Entry 6SWH (X-ray diffraction, 2.80 A resolution); this record covers chains B and C of the 3 polymer chains in the assembly.

[Chain B]
Protein: Fimbrin-like protein FimI
From: Escherichia coli (strain K12)
Reference sequence: P39264 (FIMI_ECOLI); residues 1-160 here correspond to UniProt positions 20-179 (UniProt number = residue number + 19)
Amino-acid sequence (160 residues; numbered 1 to 160; the number before each row is that of its first residue):
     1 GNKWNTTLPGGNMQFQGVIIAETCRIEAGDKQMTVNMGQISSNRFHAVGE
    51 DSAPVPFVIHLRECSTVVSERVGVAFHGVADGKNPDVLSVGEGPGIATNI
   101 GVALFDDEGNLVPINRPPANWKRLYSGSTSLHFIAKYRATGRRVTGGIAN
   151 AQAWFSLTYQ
Not modelled in the structure: 1-10, 124-126
Disulfide bonds: Cys24-Cys64

[Chain C]
Protein: Type-1 fimbrial protein, A chain
From: Escherichia coli (strain K12)
Reference sequence: P04128 (FIMA1_ECOLI); residues 14-159 here correspond to UniProt positions 37-182 (UniProt number = residue number + 23)
Amino-acid sequence (153 residues; numbered 7 to 159; the number before each row is that of its first residue):
     7 MHHHHHHGEVVNAACAVDAGSVDQTVQLGQVRTASLAQEGATSSAVGFNI
    57 QLNDCDTNVASKAAVAFLGTAIDAGHTNVLALQSSAAGSATNVGVQILDR
   107 TGAALTLDGATFSSETTLNNGTNTIPFQARYFATGAATPGAANADATFKV
   157 QYQ
Not modelled in the structure: 7-24, 57-69, 121-129, 159
Differences from the reference sequence: initiating methionine (7); expression tag (8-13)

[Chain B / chain C interface]
Residue-residue contacts (56):
  Gly11(B) with Val28(C); Asp29(C); Thr153(C); Phe154(C), hydrogen bond (backbone-backbone)
  Asn12(B) with Val28(C), hydrogen bond (backbone-backbone); Asp29(C), hydrogen bond (backbone-side chain); Gln30(C), hydrogen bond (backbone-backbone); Ala152(C); Thr153(C)
  Met13(B) with Gln30(C); Phe54(C), hydrophobic; Ala152(C), hydrogen bond (backbone-backbone); Phe154(C), hydrophobic
  Gln14(B) with Gln30(C), hydrogen bond (backbone-backbone); Thr31(C); Val32(C), hydrogen bond (backbone-backbone); Gln89(C), hydrogen bond; Asn149(C); Ala150(C), hydrogen bond (side chain-backbone); Asp151(C), hydrogen bond
  Phe15(B) with Val32(C); Leu86(C), hydrophobic; Ile103(C), hydrophobic; Ala135(C), hydrophobic; Asn149(C); Ala150(C), hydrogen bond (backbone-backbone)
  Gln16(B) with Val32(C), hydrogen bond (backbone-backbone); Gln33(C), hydrogen bond; Leu34(C), hydrogen bond (backbone-backbone); Asn149(C)
  Gly17(B) with Gly35(C); Tyr137(C); Ala148(C), hydrogen bond (backbone-backbone); Asn149(C), hydrogen bond (backbone-side chain)
  Val18(B) with Gly35(C), hydrogen bond (backbone-backbone); Gln36(C); Val37(C), hydrogen bond (backbone-backbone); Tyr137(C); Gly146(C)
  Ile19(B) with Val37(C); Thr39(C); Leu42(C), hydrophobic; Tyr137(C), hydrophobic; Thr144(C); Pro145(C); Gly146(C), hydrogen bond (backbone-backbone); Ala148(C), hydrophobic
  Ile20(B) with Gln36(C); Val37(C), hydrogen bond (backbone-backbone); Arg38(C); Thr39(C), hydrogen bond (backbone-backbone)
  Ala21(B) with Pro145(C), hydrophobic
  Glu22(B) with Arg38(C); Thr39(C), hydrogen bond; Ala40(C), hydrogen bond (side chain-backbone)
  Glu63(B) with Ala40(C)
Interface residues without a listed pair, chain C (34 interface residues in all): Phe73, Ala96, Val101, Ala147

[In short]
The interface between chain B and chain C involves 13 residues on one side and 34 on the other; the contacts
include 23 hydrogen bonds. Polar pairs include Asn12(B)-Asp29(C), Gln14(B)-Gln89(C) and Gln14(B)-Ala150(C).
Here chain B is Fimbrin-like protein FimI and chain C is Type-1 fimbrial protein, A chain, both from
Escherichia coli (strain K12). Entry 6SWH (Crystal structure of the ternary complex between the type 1 pilus
proteins FimC, FimI and FimA ...) was determined by X-ray diffraction.
